PDB entry 7VLG | X-ray diffraction, 1.77 A resolution | chains A and B

Chain A:
Protein: Serine protease subunit NS2B
From: Zika virus
Notes: EC 3.4.21.91, 3.6.1.15, 3.6.4.13, 2.1.1.56, 2.1.1.57, 2.7.7.48
UniProt: Q32ZE1 (POLG_ZIKV); residues 46-96 here correspond to UniProt positions 1414-1464 (UniProt number = residue number + 1368)
Sequence (53 residues; row label = number of the first residue in the row):
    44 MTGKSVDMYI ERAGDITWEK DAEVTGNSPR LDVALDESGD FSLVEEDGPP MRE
Unresolved in the structure: 44-49, 88-96
Differences from the reference sequence: initiating methionine (44); expression tag (45)
UniProt features mapped onto this chain:
  - region: Ile-53 to Pro-92 (Interacts with and activates NS3 protease)
Residues lining bound ligands: 7PZ (1-[(5R,8R,15S,18S)-15,18-bis(4-azanylbutyl)-4,7,14,17,20-pentakis(oxidanylidene)-5-propan-2-yl-3,6,13,16,19-pentazabicyclo[20.3.1]hexacosa-1(25),22(26),23-trien-8-yl]guanidine): Gly-82, Asp-83, Phe-84, Ser-85

Chain B:
Protein: NS3 protease
From: Zika virus (strain Mr 766)
UniProt: A0A142IX72 (A0A142IX72_ZIKV); residues 1-177 here correspond to UniProt positions 1497-1673 (UniProt number = residue number + 1496)
Sequence (178 residues; numbered 0 to 177; the number before each row is that of its first residue; numbering starts at 0):
     0 GSGALWDVPA PKEVKKGETT DGVYRVMTRR LLGSTQVGVG VMQEGVFHTM WHVTKGAALR
    60 SGEGRLDPYW GDVKQDLVSY CGPWKLDAAW DGLSEVQLLA VPPGERAKNI QTLPGIFKTK
   120 DGDIGAVALD YPAGTSGSPI LDKCGRVIGL YGNGVVIKNG SYVSAITQGK REEETPVE
Unresolved in the structure: 0-16, 171-177
Differences from the reference sequence: expression tag (0)
Residues lining bound ligands: 7PZ (1-[(5R,8R,15S,18S)-15,18-bis(4-azanylbutyl)-4,7,14,17,20-pentakis(oxidanylidene)-5-propan-2-yl-3,6,13,16,19-pentazabicyclo[20.3.1]hexacosa-1(25),22(26),23-trien-8-yl]guanidine): His-51, Asp-75, Asp-129, Tyr-130, Pro-131, Ala-132, Ser-135, Tyr-150, Gly-151, Asn-152, Gly-153, Val-154, Val-155, Gly-159, Ser-160, Tyr-161

How chain A and chain B interact:
Residue-residue contacts - 99 pairs, chain A then chain B:
  Asp-50(A) / Met-26(B)
  Asp-50(A) / Thr-27(B)
  Asp-50(A) / Arg-28(B)  hydrogen bond (backbone-backbone)
  Asp-50(A) / Arg-59(B)  salt bridge
  Met-51(A) / Met-26(B)
  Met-51(A) / Thr-27(B)
  Met-51(A) / Thr-53(B)
  Met-51(A) / Ala-57(B)
  Met-51(A) / Leu-58(B)  hydrophobic
  Met-51(A) / Arg-59(B)  hydrogen bond (backbone-backbone)
  Tyr-52(A) / Arg-24(B)
  Tyr-52(A) / Val-25(B)
  Tyr-52(A) / Met-26(B)  hydrogen bond (backbone-backbone)
  Tyr-52(A) / Arg-28(B)
  Tyr-52(A) / Ser-33(B)  hydrogen bond
  Tyr-52(A) / Arg-59(B)
  Ile-53(A) / Tyr-23(B)  hydrophobic
  Ile-53(A) / Arg-24(B)
  Ile-53(A) / Met-41(B)  hydrophobic
  Ile-53(A) / Phe-46(B)  hydrophobic
  Ile-53(A) / Leu-58(B)  hydrophobic
  Ile-53(A) / Arg-59(B)  hydrogen bond (backbone-backbone)
  Ile-53(A) / Ser-60(B)
  Glu-54(A) / Tyr-23(B)
  Glu-54(A) / Arg-24(B)  hydrogen bond (backbone-backbone)
  Glu-54(A) / Met-26(B)
  Arg-55(A) / Thr-19(B)
  Arg-55(A) / Asp-20(B)  hydrogen bond (side chain-backbone)
  Arg-55(A) / Gly-21(B)
  Arg-55(A) / Val-22(B)
  Arg-55(A) / Tyr-23(B)
  Ala-56(A) / Val-22(B)  hydrogen bond (backbone-backbone)
  Ala-56(A) / Tyr-23(B)
  Ala-56(A) / Arg-24(B)
  Ala-56(A) / Val-100(B)  hydrophobic
  Ala-56(A) / Ala-106(B)
  Gly-57(A) / Gly-21(B)
  Gly-57(A) / Val-22(B)  hydrogen bond (backbone-backbone)
  Asp-58(A) / Leu-98(B)
  Ile-59(A) / Gly-21(B)
  Ile-59(A) / Val-22(B)
  Ile-59(A) / Val-40(B)  hydrophobic
  Ile-59(A) / Leu-98(B)  hydrophobic
  Ile-59(A) / Leu-140(B)  hydrophobic
  Ile-59(A) / Gly-144(B)
  Thr-60(A) / Asn-108(B)  hydrogen bond (backbone-side chain)
  Thr-60(A) / Leu-140(B)
  Trp-61(A) / Glu-94(B)
  Trp-61(A) / Val-95(B)
  Trp-61(A) / Gln-96(B)
  Trp-61(A) / Gln-110(B)
  Trp-61(A) / Leu-140(B)
  Trp-61(A) / Asp-141(B)
  Trp-61(A) / Lys-142(B)
  Glu-62(A) / Gln-96(B)  hydrogen bond (backbone-side chain)
  Glu-62(A) / Asn-108(B)
  Ala-65(A) / Gln-96(B)
  Ala-65(A) / Gln-110(B)
  Glu-66(A) / Ile-109(B)
  Glu-66(A) / Gln-110(B)  hydrogen bond (backbone-backbone)
  Val-67(A) / Gln-110(B)
  Thr-68(A) / Ile-109(B)
  Thr-68(A) / Gln-110(B)  hydrogen bond (backbone-backbone)
  Thr-68(A) / Thr-111(B)  hydrogen bond (backbone-side chain)
  Thr-68(A) / Leu-128(B)
  Gly-69(A) / Thr-111(B)
  Gly-69(A) / Ala-127(B)
  Asn-70(A) / Leu-112(B)
  Asn-70(A) / Ala-127(B)
  Ser-71(A) / Leu-112(B)  hydrogen bond (side chain-backbone)
  Ser-71(A) / Pro-113(B)
  Ser-71(A) / Gly-114(B)
  Pro-72(A) / Gly-114(B)
  Pro-72(A) / Ile-115(B)  hydrogen bond (backbone-backbone)
  Pro-72(A) / Ala-127(B)
  Pro-72(A) / Val-162(B)  hydrophobic
  Arg-73(A) / Ile-115(B)
  Leu-74(A) / Ile-115(B)  hydrogen bond (backbone-backbone)
  Leu-74(A) / Phe-116(B)
  Leu-74(A) / Lys-117(B)  hydrogen bond (backbone-backbone)
  Leu-74(A) / Ile-156(B)  hydrophobic
  Asp-75(A) / Lys-117(B)
  Val-76(A) / Phe-116(B)  hydrophobic
  Val-76(A) / Lys-117(B)  hydrogen bond (backbone-backbone)
  Val-76(A) / Thr-118(B)
  Leu-78(A) / Lys-73(B)
  Asp-79(A) / Lys-73(B)
  Glu-80(A) / Lys-73(B)  salt bridge
  Ser-81(A) / Val-72(B)
  Gly-82(A) / Val-72(B)
  Gly-82(A) / Lys-73(B)
  Gly-82(A) / Asn-152(B)  hydrogen bond (backbone-side chain)
  Phe-84(A) / Phe-116(B)  hydrophobic
  Phe-84(A) / Ile-123(B)  hydrophobic
  Phe-84(A) / Asn-152(B)
  Phe-84(A) / Gly-153(B)
  Phe-84(A) / Val-154(B)  hydrophobic
  Phe-84(A) / Ala-164(B)  hydrophobic
  Leu-86(A) / Val-155(B)
Interface residues without a listed pair, chain A (33 interface residues in all): Ser-85
Interface residues without a listed pair, chain B (58 interface residues in all): Val-36, Val-52, Ala-56, Leu-65, Pro-138, Val-146

Overview:
33 residues of chain A face 58 of chain B across their interface, with 20 hydrogen bonds and 2 salt bridges.
Among the polar pairs are Asp-50(A)/Arg-59(B), Glu-80(A)/Lys-73(B) and Tyr-52(A)/Ser-33(B). Compound 7PZ is
bound between chain A and chain B.
Chain A is Serine protease subunit NS2B (Zika virus) and chain B is NS3 protease (Zika virus (strain Mr 766));
the structure, Crystal structure of Zika NS2B-NS3 protease with compound MI2201, was determined by X-ray
diffraction together with 7O2M, 7O55, 7OBV, 7OC2, 7PFQ, 7PFY and 5 further entries from the same study.
